Entry 6ABR (X-ray diffraction, 2.00 A resolution); this record covers chains A and B.

# Chain A (and B)
Protein: Actin binding protein
From: Saccharomyces cerevisiae S288C
Notes: chain B of this document is another copy of the same molecule, construct and numbering; everything in this record applies to it too
Reference sequence: P43597 (YFI6_YEAST); numbering as in UniProt (aligned over 1110-1233)
Amino-acid sequence (124 residues; numbered 1110 to 1233; the number before each row is that of its first residue):
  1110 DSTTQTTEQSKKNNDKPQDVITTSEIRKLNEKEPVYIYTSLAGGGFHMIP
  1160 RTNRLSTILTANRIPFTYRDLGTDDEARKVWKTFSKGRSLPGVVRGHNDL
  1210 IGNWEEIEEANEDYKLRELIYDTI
Not modelled in the structure: 1110-1134, 1231-1233 (chain B: 1110-1141, 1153-1156, 1232-1233)
Reported in the primary citation:
  - self-association interface (contacts with another copy of this molecule); pairs are residue here / residue on that copy: Leu1150-Leu1150 (hydrophobic contact)

# Chain A / chain B interface
Residue-residue contacts (9):
  Leu1150(A) with Leu1150(B), hydrophobic
  Phe1175(A) with Thr1182(B)
  Tyr1177(A) with Leu1150(B), hydrophobic; Asp1179(B); Thr1182(B)
  Asp1179(A) with Tyr1177(B)
  Thr1182(A) with Phe1175(B); Thr1176(B); Tyr1177(B)
Other interface residues (no listed pair), chain A (7 interface residues in all): Thr1176, Asp1183
Other interface residues (no listed pair), chain B (7 interface residues in all): Asp1183

# Overview
The chain A/chain B interface involves 7 residues from each chain. The paper reports a self-association
interface involving Leu1150(A).
Chain A and chain B are both Actin binding protein (Saccharomyces cerevisiae S288C); the structure, Actin
interacting protein 5 (Aip5, wild type), was determined by X-ray diffraction, deposited together with 6ABS.
